Entry 2IZM (X-ray diffraction, 2.70 A resolution); this record covers chains A and R of the 5 polymer chains in the assembly.

# Chain A
Name: Capsid protein
Source organism: Escherichia phage MS2
UniProtKB: C0M1L4 (C0M1L4_BPMS2); residues 1-129 here correspond to UniProt positions 2-130 (UniProt number = residue number + 1)
Amino-acid sequence (129 residues; row label = number of the first residue in the row):
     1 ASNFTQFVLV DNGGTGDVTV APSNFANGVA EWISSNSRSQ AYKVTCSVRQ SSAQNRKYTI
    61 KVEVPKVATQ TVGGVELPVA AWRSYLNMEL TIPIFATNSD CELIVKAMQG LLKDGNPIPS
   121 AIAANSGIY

# Chain R
Molecule: 19-nt RNA strand
Sequence (19 nucleotides; numbered 1 to 19; the number before each row is that of its first residue):
     1 ACAUGCGGAU CACCCAUGU
Disordered / not traced: 1-3, 17-19

# Chain A / chain R interface
Pairs across the interface - 12 pairs, chain A then chain R:
  Val-29(A) / A12(R)  base contact
  Lys-43(A) / A12(R)  salt bridge to the phosphate
  Thr-45(A) / A12(R)  hydrogen bond to the base
  Cys-46(A) / A12(R)  base contact
  Ser-47(A) / A12(R)  hydrogen bond to the base
  Thr-59(A) / A12(R)  hydrogen bond to the base
  Lys-61(A) / C11(R)  hydrogen bond to the sugar
  Lys-61(A) / A12(R)  salt bridge to the phosphate
  Glu-63(A) / C11(R)  hydrogen bond to the sugar
  Tyr-85(A) / U10(R)  sugar contact
  Tyr-85(A) / C11(R)  stacking on the base
  Asn-87(A) / C11(R)  base contact
Interface residues without a listed pair, chain A (12 interface residues in all): Ile-60, Arg-83
Interface residues without a listed pair, chain R (4 interface residues in all): A9

# Summary
The interface between chain A and chain R involves 12 residues on one side and 4 on the other; the contacts
include 5 hydrogen bonds, 2 salt bridges and 1 aromatic stacking contact. Polar contacts include
Thr-45(A)/A12(R), Ser-47(A)/A12(R) and Thr-59(A)/A12(R).
Chain A is Capsid protein (Escherichia phage MS2) and chain R is a 19-nt RNA strand; the structure, MS2-RNA
hairpin (C-10) complex, was determined by X-ray diffraction, deposited together with 2IZ8 and 2IZN.
